PDB entry 7F8G | X-ray diffraction, 3.49 A resolution | chain B

Chain B:
Molecule: Eyes absent homolog 2
From: Homo sapiens
Notes: EC 3.1.3.48
Reference sequence: O00167 (EYA2_HUMAN); residues 253-538 here = UniProt positions 253-538
Amino-acid sequence (294 residues; each row starts with the number of its first residue):
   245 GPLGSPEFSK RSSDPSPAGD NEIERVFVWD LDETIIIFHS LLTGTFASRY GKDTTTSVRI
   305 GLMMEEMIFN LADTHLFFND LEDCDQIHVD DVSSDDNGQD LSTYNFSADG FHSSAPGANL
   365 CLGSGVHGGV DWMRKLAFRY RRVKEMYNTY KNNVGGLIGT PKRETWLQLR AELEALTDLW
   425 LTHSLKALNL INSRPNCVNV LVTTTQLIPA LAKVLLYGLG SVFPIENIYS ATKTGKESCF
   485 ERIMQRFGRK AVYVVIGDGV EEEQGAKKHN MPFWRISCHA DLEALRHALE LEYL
Disordered / not traced: 245-264, 358-372
Construct notes: expression tag (245-252)
Ligand contacts: 1RI (3-phenoxy-N-[(E)-(5-pyrimidin-2-ylsulfanylfuran-2-yl)methylideneamino]benzamide): Thr-278, Ile-279, Phe-282, Phe-290, Tyr-294, Lys-296, Met-308, Trp-410, Leu-413, Arg-414, Leu-417, Glu-418, Leu-420, Thr-421, Asp-422, Trp-424, Leu-425, Tyr-461, His-523
Curated features (UniProtKB/Swiss-Prot):
  - active site: Asp-274 (Nucleophile), Asp-276 (Proton donor)
  - binding site (Mg(2+)): Asp-274, Asp-276, Asp-502
  - mutagenesis: Pro-516 (P516R: Strongly reduces SIX1 binding), Ala-532 (A532R: Abolishes interaction with SIX1)
What the authors report for this chain:
  - binding site for 1RI: Thr-278, Phe-290, Tyr-294, Trp-410, Thr-421, His-523
  - specificity-determining residues: Phe-290 (citing earlier work)
  - binding site for 1RI: Tyr-461 (from molecular simulation)
  - catalytic residues: Asp-274, Asp-276, Asp-502 (citing earlier work)

In short:
Chain B binds compound 1RI. From UniProt: active-site residues Asp-274 and Asp-276, 3 Mg2+-binding residues
and 2 mutagenesis sites. From the paper: catalytic residues Asp-274, Asp-276 and Asp-502; a binding site for
1RI at Thr-278, Phe-290 and Tyr-294 among others.
Chain B is Eyes absent homolog 2 (Homo sapiens); the structure, Structure-activity relationship studies of
allosteric inhibitors of EYA2 tyrosine phosphatase, was determined by X-ray diffraction (same publication as
7F8H).
